PDB entry 9IPD | electron microscopy, 3.29 A resolution | chains B and C of the 3 polymer chains in the assembly

Chain B:
Molecule: LH-type bispecific diabody Ex3
Source organism: synthetic construct
Notes: engineered mutation(s): Y52W
Chain sequence (519 residues; each row starts with the number of its first residue):
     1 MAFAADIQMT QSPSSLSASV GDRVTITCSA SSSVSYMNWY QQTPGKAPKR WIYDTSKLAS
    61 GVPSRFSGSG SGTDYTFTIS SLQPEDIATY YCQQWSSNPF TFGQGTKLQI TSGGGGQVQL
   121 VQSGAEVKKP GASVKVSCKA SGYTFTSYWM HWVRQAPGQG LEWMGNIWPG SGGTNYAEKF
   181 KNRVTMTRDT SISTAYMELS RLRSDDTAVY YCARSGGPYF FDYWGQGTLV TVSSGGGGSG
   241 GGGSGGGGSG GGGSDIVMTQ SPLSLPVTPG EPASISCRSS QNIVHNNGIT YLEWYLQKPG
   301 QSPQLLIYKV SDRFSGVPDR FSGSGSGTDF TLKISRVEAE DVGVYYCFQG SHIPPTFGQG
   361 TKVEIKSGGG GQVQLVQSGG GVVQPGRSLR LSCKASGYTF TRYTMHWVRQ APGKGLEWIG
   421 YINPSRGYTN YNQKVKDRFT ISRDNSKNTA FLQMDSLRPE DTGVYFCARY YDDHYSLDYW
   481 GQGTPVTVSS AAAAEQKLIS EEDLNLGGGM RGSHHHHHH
Disordered / not traced: 1-5, 235-254, 491-519

Chain C:
Molecule: T-cell surface glycoprotein CD3 gamma chain, T-cell surface glycoprotein CD3 epsilon chain
Source organism: Homo sapiens
UniProt: chimeric construct of P09693, P07766: residues 1-81 from P09693 (CD3G_HUMAN) positions 23-103 (UniProt number = residue number + 22); residues 108-203 from P07766 positions 23-118 (UniProt number = residue number - 85)
Chain sequence (204 residues; row label = number of the first residue in the row; numbering starts at 0):
     0 MQSIKGNHLV KVYDYQEDGS VLLTCDAEAK NITWFKDGKM IGFLTEDKKK WNLGSNAKDP
    60 RGMYQCKGSQ NKSKPLQVYY RMGSADDAKK DAAKKDDAKK DDAKKDGSDG NEEMGGITQT
   120 PYKVSISGTT VILTCPQYPG SEILWQHNDK NIGGDEDDKN IGSDEDHLSL KEFSELEQSG
   180 YYVCYPRGSK PEDANFYLYL RARV
Disordered / not traced: 82-117
Construct notes: initiating methionine (0); linker (82-107)
UniProt features mapped onto this chain:
  - glycosylation (N-linked (GlcNAc...) asparagine): Asn30, Asn70

Chain B / chain C interface:
Contacting residue pairs - 6 pairs, chain B then chain C:
  Ser425(B) - Gly153(C)
  Arg426(B) - Gly153(C)
  Tyr428(B) - Glu141(C)
  Thr429(B) - Ser140(C)
  Thr429(B) - Glu141(C)  hydrogen bond (backbone-backbone)
  Asn430(B) - Glu141(C)
Other interface residues (no listed pair), chain B (6 interface residues in all): Trp95
Other interface residues (no listed pair), chain C (6 interface residues in all): Asp154, Arg186, Gly187

Overview:
Chain B and chain C each contribute 6 residues to their interface; the contacts include 1 hydrogen bond. Its
one hydrogen bond, Thr429(B)-Glu141(C), is backbone to backbone.
Here chain B is LH-type bispecific diabody Ex3 (synthetic construct) and chain C is T-cell surface
glycoprotein CD3 gamma chain, T-cell surface glycoprotein CD3 epsilon chain (Homo sapiens). Entry 9IPD
(Poly-alanine model for LH-type bispecific diabody Ex3 composed of 528 and OKT3 Fvs in ternary complex ...)
was determined by electron microscopy together with 9IP7, 9IP8, 9IP9, 9IPA, 9IPB, 9IPC and 9IPE from the same
study.
